PDB entry 4Z2E | X-ray diffraction, 3.46 A resolution | chains B and D of the 8 polymer chains in the assembly

Chain B:
Protein: DNA gyrase subunit A
Organism: Streptococcus pneumoniae
Notes: EC 5.99.1.3
Reference sequence: Q9R867 (Q9R867_STREE); residues 1-493 here = UniProt positions 1-493
Amino-acid sequence (499 residues; row label = number of the first residue in the row):
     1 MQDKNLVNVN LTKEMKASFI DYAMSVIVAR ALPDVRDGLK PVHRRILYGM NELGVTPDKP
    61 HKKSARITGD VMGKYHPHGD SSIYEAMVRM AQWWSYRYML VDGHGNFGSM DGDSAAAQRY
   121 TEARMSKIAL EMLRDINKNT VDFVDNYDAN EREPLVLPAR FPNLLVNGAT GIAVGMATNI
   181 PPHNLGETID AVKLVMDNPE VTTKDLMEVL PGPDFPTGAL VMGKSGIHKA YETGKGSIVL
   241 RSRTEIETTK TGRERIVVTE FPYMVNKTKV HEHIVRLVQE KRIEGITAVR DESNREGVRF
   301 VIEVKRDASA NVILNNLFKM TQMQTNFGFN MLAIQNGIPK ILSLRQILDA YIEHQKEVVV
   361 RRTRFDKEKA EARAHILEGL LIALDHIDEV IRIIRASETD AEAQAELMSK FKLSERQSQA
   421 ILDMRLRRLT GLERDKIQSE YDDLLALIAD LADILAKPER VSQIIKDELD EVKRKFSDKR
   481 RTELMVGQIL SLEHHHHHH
Not modelled in the structure: 1, 246-255, 303-305, 487-499
Sequence notes: expression tag (494-499)

Chain D:
Protein: DNA gyrase subunit B
Organism: Streptococcus pneumoniae
Notes: EC 5.99.1.3
Reference sequence: Q59957 (Q59957_STREE); residues 404-648 here = UniProt positions 404-648
Amino-acid sequence (269 residues; row label = number of the first residue in the row):
   380 MGHHHHHHHH HHSSGHIDDD DKHMKSGLEI SNLPGKLADC SSNNPAETEL FIVEGDSAGG
   440 SAKSGRNREF QAILPIRGKI LNVEKASMDK ILANEEIRSL FTAMGTGFGA EFDVSKARYQ
   500 KLVLMTDADV DGAHIRTLLL TLIYRYMKPI LEAGYVYIAQ PPIYGVKVGS EIKEYIQPGA
   560 DQEIKLQEAL ARYSEGRTKP TIQRYKGLGE MDDHQLWETT MDPEHRLMAR VSVDDAAEAD
   620 KIFDMLMGDR VEPRREFIEE NAVYSTLDV
Not modelled in the structure: 380-402, 410-412, 542-589, 645-648
Sequence notes: initiating methionine (380); expression tag (381-403)
Residues lining bound ligands: Trovafloxacin (TR6): Gly-434, Ile-455, Arg-456, Gly-457, Glu-475

How chain B and chain D interact:
Contacting residue pairs (6):
  Gly-105(B) / Met-590(D)
  Asn-106(B) / Ser-436(D)
  Ala-116(B) / Ser-436(D)
  Val-275(B) / Leu-407(D)  hydrophobic
  Arg-295(B) / Ser-443(D)
  Arg-295(B) / Trp-596(D)
Interface residues without a listed pair, chain B (9 interface residues in all): Ala-117, Tyr-120, Ala-288, Val-289
Interface residues without a listed pair, chain D (8 interface residues in all): Ser-405, Ser-440, Asp-506

Overview:
9 residues of chain B face 8 of chain D across their interface. Bound to chain D: Trovafloxacin.
Here chain B is DNA gyrase subunit A and chain D is DNA gyrase subunit B, both from Streptococcus pneumoniae.
Entry 4Z2E (Quinolone(Trovafloxacin)-DNA cleavage complex of gyrase from S. pneumoniae) was determined by
X-ray diffraction.
